6MNQ - chains P and L of the 3 polymer chains in the assembly; structure by X-ray diffraction, 1.80 A resolution.

[Chain P]
Molecule: Envelope glycoprotein
Reference sequence: A0A0K0KAD3 (A0A0K0KAD3_9HIV1); the author numbering skips numbers that UniProt does not, so the offset changes along the chain: 301-309 = UniProt 71-79; 312-325 = UniProt 80-93
Sequence (23 residues; row label = number of the first residue in the row; note: 2 numbers in that range are skipped by the numbering (no residue carries them; nothing is unmodelled there)):
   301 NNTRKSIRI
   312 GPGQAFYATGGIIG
Not modelled in the structure: 301-304, 319-325

[Chain L]
Molecule: Ab DH727.2 light chain
Source organism: Macaca mulatta
Sequence (220 residues; each row starts with the number of its first residue; a row labelled like 30A-30F holds insertion residues (30A, then the next letters in order)):
     1 DIVMTQSPLSLPVTPGETASISCRSSQSLL
30A-30F DSEDGN
    31 TYLEWYLQKPGQSPQALIYEASNRASGVPDRFSGSGSDTDFTLKISRVEA
    81 EDVGIYYCMQTIEYPFTFGPGTKVDIKRAVAAPSVFIFPPSEDQVKSGTV
   131 SVVCLLNNFYPREASVKWKVDGVLKTGNSQESVTEQDSKDNTYSLSSTLT
   181 LSNTDYQSHNVYACEVTHQGLSSPVTKSFNRGEC
Not modelled in the structure: 214
Disulfides: Cys23-Cys88, Cys134-Cys194

[Chain P / chain L interface]
Pairs across the interface (10; chain P residue first):
  Arg308(P) - Tyr32(L)
  Arg308(P) - Thr91(L)  hydrogen bond (side chain-backbone)
  Arg308(P) - Ile92(L)
  Gly312(P) - Tyr94(L)
  Pro313(P) - Thr91(L)
  Pro313(P) - Ile92(L)
  Pro313(P) - Glu93(L)
  Pro313(P) - Tyr94(L)
  Pro313(P) - Phe96(L)
  Gln315(P) - Tyr94(L)  hydrogen bond
From the paper, about this interface:
  - epitope / paratope residues, chain P: Gln315(P)

[Overview]
Chain P and chain L form an interface of 4 and 6 residues respectively, with 2 hydrogen bonds. Among the polar
pairs are Arg308(P)-Thr91(L) and Gln315(P)-Tyr94(L). From the paper: the epitope/paratope residue Gln315(P).
Chain P is Envelope glycoprotein and chain L is Ab DH727.2 light chain (Macaca mulatta); the structure, Rhesus
macaque anti-HIV V3 antibody DH727.2 with gp120 V3 ZAM18 peptide, was determined by X-ray diffraction (same
publication as 6MNS).
